Entry 8XXT (electron microscopy, 2.85 A resolution); this record covers chains A and E of the 9 polymer chains in the assembly.

== Chain A ==
Name: DNA-directed RNA polymerase subunit
Organism: African swine fever virus
Notes: EC 2.7.7.6
UniProt: A0A3S7XUW7 (A0A3S7XUW7_ASF); numbering as in UniProt (aligned over 1-1441)
Amino-acid sequence (1441 residues; numbered 1 to 1441; the number before each row is that of its first residue):
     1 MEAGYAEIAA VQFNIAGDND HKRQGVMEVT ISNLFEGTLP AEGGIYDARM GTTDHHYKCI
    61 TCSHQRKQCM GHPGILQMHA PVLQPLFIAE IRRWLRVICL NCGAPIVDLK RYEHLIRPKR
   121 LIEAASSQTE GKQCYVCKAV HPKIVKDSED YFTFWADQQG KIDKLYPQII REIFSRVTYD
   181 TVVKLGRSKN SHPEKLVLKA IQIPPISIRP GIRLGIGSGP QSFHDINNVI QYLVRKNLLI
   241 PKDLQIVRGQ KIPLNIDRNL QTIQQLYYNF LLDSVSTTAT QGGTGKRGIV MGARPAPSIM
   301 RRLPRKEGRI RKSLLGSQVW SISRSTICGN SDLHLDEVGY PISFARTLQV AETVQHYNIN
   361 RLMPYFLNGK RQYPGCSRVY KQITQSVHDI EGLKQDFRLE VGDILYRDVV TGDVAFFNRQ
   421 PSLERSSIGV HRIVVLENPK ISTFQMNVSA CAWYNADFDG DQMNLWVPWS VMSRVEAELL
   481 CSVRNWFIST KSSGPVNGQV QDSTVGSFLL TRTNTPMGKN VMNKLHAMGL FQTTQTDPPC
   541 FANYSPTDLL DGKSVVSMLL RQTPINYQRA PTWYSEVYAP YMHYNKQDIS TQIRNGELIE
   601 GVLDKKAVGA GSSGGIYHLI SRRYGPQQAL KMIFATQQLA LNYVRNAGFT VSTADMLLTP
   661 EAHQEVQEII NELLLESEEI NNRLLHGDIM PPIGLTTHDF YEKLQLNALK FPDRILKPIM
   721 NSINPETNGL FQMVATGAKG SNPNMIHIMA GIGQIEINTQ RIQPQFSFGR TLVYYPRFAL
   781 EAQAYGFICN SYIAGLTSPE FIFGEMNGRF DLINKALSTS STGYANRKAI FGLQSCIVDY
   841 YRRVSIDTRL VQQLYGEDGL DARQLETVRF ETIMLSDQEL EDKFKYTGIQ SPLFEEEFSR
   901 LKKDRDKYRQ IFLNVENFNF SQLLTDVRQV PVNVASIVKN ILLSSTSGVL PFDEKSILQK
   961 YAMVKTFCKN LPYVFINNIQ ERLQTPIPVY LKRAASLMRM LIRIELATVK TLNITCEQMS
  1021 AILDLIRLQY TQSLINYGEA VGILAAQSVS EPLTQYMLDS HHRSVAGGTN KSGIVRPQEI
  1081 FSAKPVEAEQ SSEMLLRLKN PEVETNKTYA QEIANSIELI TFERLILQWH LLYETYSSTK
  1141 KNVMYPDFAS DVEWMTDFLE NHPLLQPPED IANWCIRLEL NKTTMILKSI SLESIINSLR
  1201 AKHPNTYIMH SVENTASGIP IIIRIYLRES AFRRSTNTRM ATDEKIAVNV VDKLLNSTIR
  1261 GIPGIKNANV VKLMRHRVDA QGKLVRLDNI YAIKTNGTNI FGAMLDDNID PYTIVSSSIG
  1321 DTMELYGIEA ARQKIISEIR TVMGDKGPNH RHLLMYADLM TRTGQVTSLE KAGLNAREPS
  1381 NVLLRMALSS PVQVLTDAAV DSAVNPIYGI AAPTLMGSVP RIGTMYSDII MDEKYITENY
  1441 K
Not modelled in the structure: 213-224, 286-294, 1235-1239
Bound ions: Zn2+ site 1: Cys59, Cys62, Cys69, His72; Zn2+ site 2: Cys99, Cys102, Cys134, Cys137; Mg2+: Asp457, Asp459, Asp461

== Chain E ==
Name: C147L
Organism: African swine fever virus
UniProt: A0A2X0RTW5 (A0A2X0RTW5_ASF); residues 9-147 here = UniProt positions 9-147
Amino-acid sequence (139 residues; numbered 9 to 147; the number before each row is that of its first residue):
     9 LIMDDLVEEY VETEEENLVD SEEESEDKDE IVESPSICEG FVQASSQTLV IIPDNERITS
    69 NVLTTFEATR LVAVRAQQLA INGSTMLKKK YSSPIDIAKQ ELFNRKIPLL VMRCIKVTPE
   129 GQKIVEIWNP REMGIPLLD
Not modelled in the structure: 28-37

== How chain A and chain E interact ==
Residue-residue contacts (148):
  Tyr179(A) - Ser42(E)
  Asp180(A) - Ile39(E)
  Asp180(A) - Val40(E)  hydrogen bond (side chain-backbone)
  Val183(A) - Val40(E)  hydrophobic
  Lys189(A) - Val40(E)
  Lys189(A) - Glu41(E)  hydrogen bond (side chain-backbone)
  Lys189(A) - Ser42(E)
  Lys189(A) - Pro43(E)
  Lys189(A) - Glu47(E)  salt bridge
  Asn190(A) - Glu47(E)
  Ser274(A) - Val15(E)
  Ser274(A) - Glu16(E)  hydrogen bond (side chain-backbone)
  Ser274(A) - Glu17(E)
  Ser274(A) - Tyr18(E)  hydrogen bond (backbone-backbone)
  Val275(A) - Tyr18(E)
  Ser276(A) - Glu17(E)  hydrogen bond
  Ser276(A) - Tyr18(E)  hydrogen bond (backbone-backbone)
  Ser276(A) - Val19(E)
  Thr277(A) - Glu20(E)
  Thr278(A) - Glu20(E)  hydrogen bond (backbone-backbone)
  Thr278(A) - Glu22(E)
  Arg301(A) - Val15(E)  hydrogen bond (side chain-backbone)
  Arg301(A) - Tyr18(E)
  Pro304(A) - Tyr18(E)
  Arg305(A) - Glu16(E)  salt bridge
  Arg305(A) - Tyr18(E)
  Thr353(A) - Ala88(E)
  Gln355(A) - Leu87(E)
  Gln355(A) - Ala88(E)  hydrogen bond (side chain-backbone)
  Gln355(A) - Ile89(E)
  Gln355(A) - Asn90(E)  hydrogen bond (side chain-backbone)
  Gln355(A) - Gly91(E)
  His356(A) - Gly91(E)  hydrogen bond (side chain-backbone)
  Tyr357(A) - Leu87(E)  hydrogen bond (side chain-backbone)
  Tyr357(A) - Ala88(E)
  Tyr357(A) - Lys98(E)  hydrogen bond (backbone-side chain)
  Tyr357(A) - Tyr99(E)
  Tyr357(A) - Ser100(E)
  Tyr357(A) - Pro102(E)
  Tyr357(A) - Ile105(E)  hydrophobic
  Asn358(A) - Ser100(E)
  Arg361(A) - Ser100(E)  hydrogen bond (side chain-backbone)
  Val471(A) - Ala84(E)  hydrophobic
  Val471(A) - Gln85(E)
  Met472(A) - Arg78(E)
  Met472(A) - Ala81(E)
  Met472(A) - Gln85(E)
  Arg474(A) - Ile103(E)
  Val475(A) - Thr77(E)
  Val475(A) - Val80(E)  hydrophobic
  Val475(A) - Ala81(E)
  Val475(A) - Ala84(E)  hydrophobic
  Val475(A) - Ile103(E)  hydrophobic
  Glu476(A) - Thr77(E)
  Glu478(A) - Ile103(E)
  Glu478(A) - Lys107(E)  salt bridge
  Leu479(A) - Thr77(E)
  Leu479(A) - Leu146(E)
  Leu480(A) - Phe74(E)  hydrophobic
  Arg484(A) - Asp147(E)
  Tyr840(A) - Thr67(E)
  Tyr840(A) - Glu75(E)
  Tyr840(A) - Arg121(E)
  Tyr840(A) - Cys122(E)
  Tyr840(A) - Ile123(E)  hydrophobic
  Tyr841(A) - Ile66(E)
  Tyr841(A) - Ile123(E)  hydrophobic
  Arg842(A) - Ser68(E)
  Ile976(A) - Ile66(E)
  Ile976(A) - Thr67(E)
  Ile976(A) - Ser68(E)  hydrogen bond (backbone-backbone)
  Asn977(A) - Arg65(E)  hydrogen bond (side chain-backbone)
  Asn977(A) - Ile66(E)
  Asn977(A) - Thr67(E)  hydrogen bond (side chain-backbone)
  Asn977(A) - Asn69(E)
  Asn977(A) - Trp136(E)
  Asn978(A) - Asn69(E)  hydrogen bond
  Ile979(A) - Asp62(E)
  Ile979(A) - Arg65(E)
  Ile979(A) - Trp136(E)  hydrophobic
  Gln980(A) - Asn63(E)
  Gln980(A) - Arg65(E)
  Gln980(A) - Ile66(E)
  Arg982(A) - Asn63(E)
  Leu983(A) - Asn63(E)
  Thr1031(A) - Val70(E)
  Gln1032(A) - Leu145(E)
  Asn1036(A) - Thr72(E)
  Asn1036(A) - Thr73(E)  hydrogen bond
  Asn1036(A) - Phe74(E)
  Tyr1037(A) - Thr67(E)
  Tyr1037(A) - Ser68(E)  hydrogen bond (side chain-backbone)
  Tyr1037(A) - Thr72(E)
  Tyr1037(A) - Phe74(E)
  Tyr1037(A) - Arg121(E)
  Glu1039(A) - Phe74(E)
  Lys1371(A) - Glu22(E)  salt bridge
  Asn1375(A) - Glu24(E)
  Pro1379(A) - Leu26(E)  hydrophobic
  Arg1385(A) - Glu24(E)
  Arg1385(A) - Leu26(E)
  Ser1389(A) - Glu22(E)  hydrogen bond
  Ser1390(A) - Tyr18(E)
  Ser1390(A) - Glu20(E)
  Ser1390(A) - Glu22(E)  hydrogen bond
  Pro1391(A) - Tyr18(E)
  Pro1391(A) - Glu20(E)
  Val1392(A) - Glu20(E)
  Gln1393(A) - Glu20(E)  hydrogen bond (backbone-side chain)
  Gln1393(A) - Glu22(E)  hydrogen bond (side chain-backbone)
  Gln1393(A) - Glu23(E)
  Gln1393(A) - Glu24(E)  hydrogen bond
  Val1394(A) - Glu24(E)
  Asp1397(A) - Glu24(E)
  Asp1401(A) - Leu26(E)
  Gly1423(A) - Phe74(E)
  Thr1424(A) - Phe74(E)
  Thr1424(A) - Arg78(E)
  Ser1427(A) - Glu75(E)  hydrogen bond
  Ser1427(A) - Met120(E)
  Asp1428(A) - Leu118(E)
  Asp1428(A) - Val119(E)
  Asp1428(A) - Met120(E)  hydrogen bond (backbone-backbone)
  Asp1428(A) - Lys131(E)  salt bridge
  Ile1429(A) - Arg78(E)
  Ile1429(A) - Leu79(E)  hydrophobic
  Ile1429(A) - Leu117(E)  hydrophobic
  Ile1429(A) - Leu118(E)
  Ile1429(A) - Val119(E)  hydrophobic
  Ile1430(A) - Leu117(E)
  Ile1430(A) - Leu118(E)  hydrogen bond (backbone-backbone)
  Ile1430(A) - Ile135(E)  hydrophobic
  Met1431(A) - Gln86(E)  hydrogen bond
  Met1431(A) - Pro116(E)
  Met1431(A) - Leu117(E)  hydrophobic
  Asp1432(A) - Pro116(E)  hydrogen bond (backbone-backbone)
  Asp1432(A) - Leu118(E)
  Asp1432(A) - Arg139(E)  salt bridge
  Tyr1435(A) - Lys114(E)
  Tyr1435(A) - Pro116(E)  hydrophobic
  Tyr1435(A) - Arg139(E)
  Ile1436(A) - Pro116(E)  hydrophobic
  Asn1439(A) - Met94(E)
  Tyr1440(A) - Ser92(E)
  Tyr1440(A) - Thr93(E)
  Tyr1440(A) - Met94(E)
  Tyr1440(A) - Glu109(E)  hydrogen bond
  Tyr1440(A) - Pro116(E)
Interface residues without a listed pair, chain A (73 interface residues in all): Ile116, Pro118, Pro297, Gln627, Gly1038, Met1425
Interface residues without a listed pair, chain E (77 interface residues in all): Thr21, Asn25, Val27, Glu64, Val82, Arg83, Ser101, Ile115, Asn137

== Summary ==
73 residues of chain A face 77 of chain E across their interface, with 31 hydrogen bonds and 6 salt bridges.
Polar pairs include Lys189(A)-Glu47(E), Arg305(A)-Glu16(E) and Glu478(A)-Lys107(E). Cys59(A), Cys62(A),
Cys69(A) and His72(A) form the Zn2+ site 1.
Chain A is DNA-directed RNA polymerase subunit and chain E is C147L, both from African swine fever virus; the
structure, ASFV RNAP M1249L C-tail occupied complex2 (MCOC2), was determined by electron microscopy together
with 8Y0E, 8XX4, 8XX5, 8XXP and 8XY6 from the same study.
